5S5H - chains B and E of the 6 polymer chains in the assembly; structure by X-ray diffraction, 2.50 A resolution.

# Chain B
Molecule: Tubulin beta-2B chain
Source organism: Bos taurus
UniProtKB: Q6B856 (TBB2B_BOVIN); the author numbering skips numbers that UniProt does not, so the offset changes along the chain: 1-42 = UniProt 1-42; 45-360 = UniProt 43-358; 369-455 = UniProt 359-445
Sequence (445 residues; row label = number of the first residue in the row; note: 10 numbers in that range are skipped by the numbering (no residue carries them; nothing is unmodelled there)):
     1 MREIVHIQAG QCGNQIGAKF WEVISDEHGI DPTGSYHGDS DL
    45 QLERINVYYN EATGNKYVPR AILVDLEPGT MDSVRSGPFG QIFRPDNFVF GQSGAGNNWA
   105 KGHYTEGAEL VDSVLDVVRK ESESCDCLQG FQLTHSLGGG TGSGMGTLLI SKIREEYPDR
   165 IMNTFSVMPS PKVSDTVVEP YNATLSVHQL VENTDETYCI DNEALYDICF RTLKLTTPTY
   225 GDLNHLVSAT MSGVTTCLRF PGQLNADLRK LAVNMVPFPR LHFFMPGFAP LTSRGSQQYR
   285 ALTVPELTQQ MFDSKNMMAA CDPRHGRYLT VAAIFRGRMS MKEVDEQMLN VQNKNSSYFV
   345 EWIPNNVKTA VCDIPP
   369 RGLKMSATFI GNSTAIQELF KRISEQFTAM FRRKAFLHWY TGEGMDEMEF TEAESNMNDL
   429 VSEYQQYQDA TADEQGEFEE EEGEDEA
Unresolved in the structure: 279-280, 438-455
Bound ions: Mg2+: Gln-11 (together with GDP); Ca2+: Glu-113 (shared with 1 residue of chain C)
Ligand contacts:
  - GDP (guanosine-5'-diphosphate): Gly-10, Gln-11, Cys-12, Gln-15, Ile-16, Asp-69, Ala-99, Asn-101, Ser-140, Gly-142, Gly-143, Gly-144, Thr-145, Gly-146, Ser-147, Val-171, Pro-173, Val-177, Asp-179, Glu-183, Asn-206, Leu-209, Tyr-224, Leu-227, Asn-228
  - WLG (1-(5-azaspiro[2.5]octan-5-yl)-2-(difluoromethoxy)ethan-1-one): Gly-100, Asn-101, Asn-102, Lys-105, Val-182, Trp-407, Tyr-408, Glu-411
UniProt features mapped onto this chain:
  - motif: Met-1 to Ile-4 (MREI motif)
  - binding site (GTP): Gln-11, Glu-71, Ser-140, Gly-144, Thr-145, Gly-146, Asn-206, Asn-228
  - binding site (Mg(2+)): Glu-71
  - modified residue: Ser-40 (Phosphoserine), Thr-57 (Phosphothreonine), Lys-60 (N6-acetyllysine), Ser-174 (Phosphoserine), Thr-287 (Phosphothreonine), Thr-292 (Phosphothreonine), Arg-320 (Omega-N-methylarginine), Glu-448 (5-glutamyl polyglutamate)
  - cross-link (Glycyl lysine isopeptide (Lys-Gly)): Lys-60 (interchain with G-Cter in ubiquitin), Lys-326 (interchain with G-Cter in ubiquitin)

# Chain E
Molecule: Stathmin-4
Source organism: Rattus norvegicus
UniProtKB: P63043 (STMN4_RAT); residues 5-145 here correspond to UniProt positions 49-189 (UniProt number = residue number + 44)
Sequence (143 residues; row label = number of the first residue in the row):
     3 MADMEVIELN KCTSGQSFEV ILKPPSFDGV PEFNASLPRR RDPSLEEIQK KLEAAEERRK
    63 YQEAELLKHL AEKREHEREV IQKAIEENNN FIKMAKEKLA QKMESNKENR EAHLAAMLER
   123 LQEKDKHAEE VRKNKELKEE ASR
Unresolved in the structure: 3-5, 29-43, 144-145
Differences from the reference sequence: initiating methionine (3); expression tag (4)
UniProt features mapped onto this chain:
  - modified residue: Ser-46 (Phosphoserine)

# Interface between chain B and chain E
Pairs across the interface (25):
  His-107(B) with Lys-75(E), hydrogen bond
  Tyr-108(B) with His-78(E), hydrogen bond; Glu-79(E); Val-82(E), hydrophobic; Ile-83(E)
  Leu-152(B) with Glu-79(E)
  Ser-155(B) with Leu-72(E); Lys-75(E); Arg-76(E), hydrogen bond
  Lys-156(B) with Arg-76(E); Glu-79(E), salt bridge
  Arg-158(B) with Leu-68(E)
  Glu-159(B) with Leu-72(E); Arg-76(E), salt bridge
  Pro-162(B) with Glu-65(E)
  Gln-193(B) with Lys-75(E)
  Glu-196(B) with His-71(E), salt bridge
  Thr-409(B) with Glu-89(E)
  Glu-411(B) with Val-82(E); Ala-86(E)
  Gly-412(B) with Val-82(E); Lys-85(E); Ala-86(E)
  Met-413(B) with Lys-85(E)
  Glu-417(B) with His-78(E), salt bridge
Also at the interface, not in a pair above, chain B (17 interface residues in all): Asn-197, Gly-410
Also at the interface, not in a pair above, chain E (15 interface residues in all): Leu-69, Ala-73

# In short
17 residues of chain B face 15 of chain E across their interface, with 3 hydrogen bonds and 4 salt bridges.
Among the polar pairs are Lys-156(B)/Glu-79(E), Glu-159(B)/Arg-76(E) and Glu-196(B)/His-71(E). Ligands of
chain B: GDP and compound WLG.
Here chain B is Tubulin beta-2B chain (Bos taurus) and chain E is Stathmin-4 (Rattus norvegicus). Entry 5S5H
(Tubulin-Z2074076908-complex) was determined by X-ray diffraction (same publication as 5S4L, 5S4M, 5S4N, 5S4O,
5S4P, 5S4Q and 52 further entries).
